PDB entry 7EQS | X-ray diffraction, 2.10 A resolution | chains A and B

[Chain A (and B)]
Protein: Capsid protein
From: Desert Shield virus
Notes: chain B of this document is another copy of the same molecule, construct and numbering; everything in this record applies to it too
UniProtKB: Q66418 (Q66418_9CALI); residues 227-544 here = UniProt positions 227-544
Chain sequence (326 residues; each row starts with the number of its first residue):
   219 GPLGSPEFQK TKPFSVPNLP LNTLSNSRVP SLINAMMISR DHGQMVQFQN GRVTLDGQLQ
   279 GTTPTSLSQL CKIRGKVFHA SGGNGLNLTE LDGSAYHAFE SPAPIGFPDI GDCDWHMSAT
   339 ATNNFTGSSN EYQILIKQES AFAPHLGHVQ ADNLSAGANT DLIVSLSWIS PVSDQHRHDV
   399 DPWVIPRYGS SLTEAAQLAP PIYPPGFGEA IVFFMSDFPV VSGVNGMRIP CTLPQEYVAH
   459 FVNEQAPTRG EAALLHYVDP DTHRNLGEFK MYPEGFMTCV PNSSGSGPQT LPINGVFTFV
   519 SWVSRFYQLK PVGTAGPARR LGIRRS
Not modelled in the structure: 219-229, 534-544 (chain B: 219-230, 408-413, 534-544)
Construct notes: expression tag (219-226)

[How chain A and chain B interact]
Contacting residue pairs (64; chain A residue first):
  P235(A) - N461(B)
  N236(A) - N461(B)  hydrogen bond (backbone-side chain)
  L237(A) - T283(B)
  L237(A) - V460(B)  hydrophobic
  L237(A) - N461(B)
  T241(A) - T283(B)
  T241(A) - S284(B)
  S243(A) - S284(B)
  S243(A) - S286(B)
  P248(A) - S286(B)
  P248(A) - K290(B)  hydrogen bond (backbone-side chain)
  S249(A) - S286(B)
  L250(A) - S286(B)
  L250(A) - Q287(B)
  T283(A) - L237(B)
  S284(A) - T241(B)
  S284(A) - S243(B)
  S284(A) - E454(B)  hydrogen bond
  L285(A) - L285(B)
  L285(A) - S286(B)
  S286(A) - S243(B)
  S286(A) - P248(B)
  S286(A) - S249(B)
  S286(A) - L250(B)
  S286(A) - L285(B)
  Q287(A) - L250(B)
  K290(A) - P248(B)  hydrogen bond (side chain-backbone)
  L309(A) - L250(B)  hydrophobic
  T338(A) - P437(B)
  A339(A) - M445(B)
  T340(A) - M445(B)
  N342(A) - M445(B)
  F343(A) - W386(B)  hydrophobic
  F343(A) - P437(B)  hydrophobic
  F343(A) - V438(B)
  F343(A) - V439(B)  hydrophobic
  F343(A) - M445(B)  hydrophobic
  T344(A) - V439(B)
  G345(A) - W386(B)
  G345(A) - V439(B)
  S346(A) - W386(B)
  Q351(A) - E349(B)
  Q351(A) - Q351(B)  hydrogen bond
  S385(A) - E349(B)
  W386(A) - F343(B)  hydrophobic
  W386(A) - G345(B)
  W386(A) - S346(B)
  W386(A) - E349(B)  hydrogen bond
  P437(A) - F343(B)  hydrophobic
  V438(A) - F343(B)
  V439(A) - F343(B)  hydrophobic
  V439(A) - T344(B)
  V439(A) - G345(B)
  M445(A) - A339(B)
  M445(A) - T340(B)
  M445(A) - N342(B)
  M445(A) - F343(B)
  E454(A) - S284(B)  hydrogen bond
  H458(A) - N461(B)
  V460(A) - L237(B)  hydrophobic
  N461(A) - P235(B)
  N461(A) - N236(B)  hydrogen bond (side chain-backbone)
  N461(A) - L237(B)
  N461(A) - H458(B)
Also at the interface, not in a pair above, chain A (41 interface residues in all): V234, N240, L242, D310, N341, E349, A457
Also at the interface, not in a pair above, chain B (41 interface residues in all): V234, N240, L242, L309, D310, T338, N341, S385, A457

[In short]
Chain A and chain B each contribute 41 residues to their interface, with 8 hydrogen bonds. Polar pairs include
N236(A)-N461(B), P248(A)-K290(B) and S284(A)-E454(B).
Both chains are Capsid protein (Desert Shield virus). Entry 7EQS (Crystal structure of capsid P domain of
norovirus GI.3 DSV) was determined by X-ray diffraction together with 7ER0, 7ER1, 7EQT and 7EQW from the same
study.
